Entry 5LMR (electron microscopy, 4.45 A resolution (low resolution: residue-level contacts below are approximate; hydrogen-bond / salt-bridge calls are withheld)); this record covers chains A and P of the 25 polymer chains in the assembly.

# Chain A
Molecule: 16S rRNA
Organism: Thermus thermophilus HB8
Sequence (1522 nucleotides; numbered 0 to 1544 plus 21 insertion-coded residues; 44 numbers in that range are skipped by the numbering (no residue carries them; nothing is unmodelled there); the number before each row is that of its first residue; a row labelled like 189A-189L holds insertion residues (189A, then the next letters in order); numbering starts at 0):
     0 UUUGUUGGAG AGUUUGAUCC UGGCUCAGGG UGAACGCUGG CGGCGUGCCU AAGACAUGCA
    60 AGUCGUGCGG GCCG
    76 CGGGGUUUU
    88 ACUCCG
    96 UGGUCAGCGG CGGACGGGUG AGUAACGCGU GGGU
  129A G
   130 ACCUACCCGG AAGAGGGGGA CAACCCGGGG AAACUCGGGC UAAUCCCCCA UGUGGACCCG
189A-189L CCCCUUGGGGUG
   190 UGUCCAAAGG GCUUU
   216 GCCCGCUUCC GGAUGGGCCC GCGUCCCAUC AGCUAGUUGG UGGGGUAAUG GCCCACCAAG
   276 GCGACGACGG GUAGCCGGUC UGAGAGGAUG GCCGGCCACA GGGGCACUGA GACACGGGCC
   336 CCACUCCUAC GGGAGGCAGC AGUUAGGAAU CUUCCGCAAU GGGCGCAAGC CUGACGGAGC
   396 GACGCCGCUU GGAGGAAGAA GCCCUUCGGG GUGUAAACUC CUGA
   441 ACCCGGGACG AAACCCCC
   460 GA
   470 CGAGGGGA
   479 CUGACGGUAC CGGGGUAA
   498 UAGCGCCGGC CAACUCCGUG CCAGCAGCCG CGGUAAUACG GAGGGCGCGA GCGUUACCCG
   558 GAUUCACUGG GCGUAAAGGG CGUGUAGGCG GCCUGGGGCG UCCCAUGUGA AAGACCACGG
   618 CUCAACCGUG GGGGAGCGUG GGAUACGCUC AGGCUAGACG GUGGGAGAGG GUGGUGGAAU
   678 UCCCGGAGUA GCGGUGAAAU GCGCAGAUAC CGGGAGGAAC GCCGAUGGCG AAGGCAGCCA
   738 CCUGGUCCAC CCGUGACGCU GAGGCGCGAA AGCGUGGGGA GCAAACCGGA UUAGAUACCC
   798 GGGUAGUCCA CGCCCUAAAC GAUGCGCGCU AGGUCUCUGG GUCU
   848 CCUGGGGGCC GAAGCUAACG CGUUAAGCGC GCCGCCUGGG GAGUACGGCC GCAAGGCUGA
   908 AACUCAAAGG AAUUGACGGG GGCCCGCACA AGCGGUGGAG CAUGUGGUUU AAUUCGAAGC
   968 AACGCGAAGA ACCUUACCAG GCCUUGACAU GCUA
 1001A G
  1002 GGAACCCGGG UGAAAGCCUG GGGUGCCCC
1030A-1030D GCGA
  1031 GGGGAGCCCU AGCACAGGUG CUGCAUGGCC GUCGUCAGCU CGUGCCGUGA GGUGUUGGGU
  1091 UAAGUCCCGC AACGAGCGCA ACCCCCGCCG UUAGUUGCCA GCGGUUCGGC CGGGCACUCU
  1151 AACGGGACUG CCCGCG
  1168 AAAGCGGGAG GAAGGAGGGG ACGACGUCUG GUCAGCAUGG CCCUUACGGC CUGGGCGACA
  1228 CACGUGCUAC AAUGCCCACU ACAAAGCGAU GCCACCCGGC AACGGGGAGC UAAUCGCAAA
  1288 AAGGUGGGCC CAGUUCGGAU UGGGGUCUGC AACCCGACCC CAUGAAGCCG GAAUCGCUAG
  1348 UAAUCGCGGA UCAGCC
 1363A A
  1364 UGCCGCGGUG AAUACGUUCC CGGGCCUUGU ACACACCGCC CGUCACGCCA UGGGAGCGGG
  1424 CUCUACCCGA AGUCGCCGG
1442A-1442B GA
  1443 GCCUA
  1452 C
  1456 GGGCAGGCGC CGAGGGUAGG GCCCGUGACU GGGGCGAAGU CGUAACAAGG UAGCUGUACC
  1516 GGAAGGUGCG GCUGGAUCAC CUCCUUUCU
Unresolved in the structure: 0-4, 1543-1544

# Chain P
Name: 30S ribosomal protein S16
Organism: Thermus thermophilus HB8
UniProtKB: Q5SJH3 (RS16_THET8); numbering as in UniProt (aligned over 1-88)
Sequence (88 residues; each row starts with the number of its first residue):
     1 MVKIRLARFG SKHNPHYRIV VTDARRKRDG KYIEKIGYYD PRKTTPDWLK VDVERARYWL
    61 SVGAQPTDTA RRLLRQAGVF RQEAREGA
Unresolved in the structure: 84-88

# Chain A / chain P interface
Pairs across the interface (93; chain A residue first):
  C43(A) - Ser11(P)
  C43(A) - Lys12(P)
  C43(A) - His13(P)
  G44(A) - Ser11(P)
  G44(A) - Lys12(P)
  C110(A) - Arg25(P)
  G112(A) - Lys27(P)
  A134(A) - Arg25(P)
  C135(A) - Met1(P)
  C136(A) - Met1(P)
  C136(A) - Gly63(P)
  C136(A) - Gln65(P)
  C137(A) - Ser61(P)
  C137(A) - Val62(P)
  C137(A) - Gly63(P)
  G227(A) - Val62(P)
  G227(A) - Gly63(P)
  A228(A) - Val2(P)
  A228(A) - Trp59(P)
  A228(A) - Val62(P)
  U229(A) - Asp23(P)
  U229(A) - Ile33(P)
  U229(A) - Trp59(P)
  G230(A) - Arg25(P)
  G231(A) - Arg26(P)
  G309(A) - Lys27(P)
  G309(A) - Asp29(P)
  G309(A) - Gly30(P)
  G310(A) - Lys27(P)
  G310(A) - Gly30(P)
  G310(A) - Lys31(P)
  C311(A) - Arg26(P)
  A374(A) - Tyr17(P)
  U375(A) - Leu6(P)
  U375(A) - Tyr17(P)
  U375(A) - Arg28(P)
  U375(A) - Thr69(P)
  G376(A) - Arg5(P)
  G376(A) - Leu6(P)
  G376(A) - Arg28(P)
  G376(A) - Thr67(P)
  G376(A) - Thr69(P)
  G377(A) - Lys3(P)
  G377(A) - Arg5(P)
  G377(A) - Ala24(P)
  G377(A) - Thr67(P)
  G378(A) - Ala24(P)
  C390(A) - Arg28(P)
  G391(A) - Arg8(P)
  G391(A) - Arg28(P)
  G392(A) - Arg8(P)
  G392(A) - Ser11(P)
  G392(A) - Lys12(P)
  G392(A) - His13(P)
  A393(A) - Lys12(P)
  A393(A) - His13(P)
  C449(A) - Arg42(P)
  G450(A) - Pro41(P)
  G450(A) - Lys43(P)
  A451(A) - Arg72(P)
  A452(A) - Lys43(P)
  A452(A) - Arg72(P)
  A452(A) - Gln76(P)
  A453(A) - Asp68(P)
  A453(A) - Arg72(P)
  A453(A) - Gln76(P)
  G471(A) - Gln82(P)
  A472(A) - Arg75(P)
  A472(A) - Phe80(P)
  A472(A) - Arg81(P)
  A472(A) - Gln82(P)
  A472(A) - Glu83(P)
  G473(A) - Arg75(P)
  G473(A) - Arg81(P)
  C483(A) - His13(P)
  A607(A) - Lys31(P)
  A608(A) - Phe9(P)
  A608(A) - Arg18(P)
  A608(A) - Tyr32(P)
  A609(A) - Arg18(P)
  G616(A) - Thr45(P)
  G617(A) - Thr44(P)
  C623(A) - Ser11(P)
  C624(A) - Phe9(P)
  C624(A) - Gly10(P)
  C624(A) - Asn14(P)
  C624(A) - His16(P)
  G625(A) - Phe9(P)
  G625(A) - His16(P)
  U626(A) - Arg18(P)
  U626(A) - Tyr38(P)
  G627(A) - Lys35(P)
  G627(A) - Tyr38(P)
Interface residues without a listed pair, chain A (46 interface residues in all): G111, C454
Interface residues without a listed pair, chain P (54 interface residues in all): Pro15, Tyr39, Tyr58, Leu60, Ala70, Arg71

# In short
Chain A and chain P form an interface of 46 and 54 residues respectively.
Here chain A is 16S rRNA and chain P is 30S ribosomal protein S16, both from Thermus thermophilus HB8. Entry
5LMR (Structure of bacterial 30S-IF1-IF3-mRNA-tRNA translation pre-initiation complex(state-2B)) was
determined by electron microscopy (same publication as 5LMN, 5LMO, 5LMP, 5LMQ, 5LMS, 5LMT, 5LMU and 5LMV).
